7BVE - chains A and B of the 4 polymer chains in the assembly; structure by electron microscopy, 2.81 A resolution.

[Chain A (and B)]
Molecule: Integral membrane indolylacetylinositol arabinosyltransferase EmbC
From: Mycolicibacterium smegmatis (strain ATCC 700084 / mc(2)155)
Notes: EC 2.4.2.34; chain B of this document is another copy of the same molecule, construct and numbering; everything in this record applies to it too
Reference sequence: I7FMU5 (I7FMU5_MYCS2); residue numbers follow UniProt; this construct covers 1-692, 694-949, 951-1074
Amino-acid sequence (1084 residues; numbered 1 to 1084 plus 2 insertion-coded residues; 2 numbers in that range are skipped by the numbering (no residue carries them; nothing is unmodelled there); the number before each row is that of its first residue):
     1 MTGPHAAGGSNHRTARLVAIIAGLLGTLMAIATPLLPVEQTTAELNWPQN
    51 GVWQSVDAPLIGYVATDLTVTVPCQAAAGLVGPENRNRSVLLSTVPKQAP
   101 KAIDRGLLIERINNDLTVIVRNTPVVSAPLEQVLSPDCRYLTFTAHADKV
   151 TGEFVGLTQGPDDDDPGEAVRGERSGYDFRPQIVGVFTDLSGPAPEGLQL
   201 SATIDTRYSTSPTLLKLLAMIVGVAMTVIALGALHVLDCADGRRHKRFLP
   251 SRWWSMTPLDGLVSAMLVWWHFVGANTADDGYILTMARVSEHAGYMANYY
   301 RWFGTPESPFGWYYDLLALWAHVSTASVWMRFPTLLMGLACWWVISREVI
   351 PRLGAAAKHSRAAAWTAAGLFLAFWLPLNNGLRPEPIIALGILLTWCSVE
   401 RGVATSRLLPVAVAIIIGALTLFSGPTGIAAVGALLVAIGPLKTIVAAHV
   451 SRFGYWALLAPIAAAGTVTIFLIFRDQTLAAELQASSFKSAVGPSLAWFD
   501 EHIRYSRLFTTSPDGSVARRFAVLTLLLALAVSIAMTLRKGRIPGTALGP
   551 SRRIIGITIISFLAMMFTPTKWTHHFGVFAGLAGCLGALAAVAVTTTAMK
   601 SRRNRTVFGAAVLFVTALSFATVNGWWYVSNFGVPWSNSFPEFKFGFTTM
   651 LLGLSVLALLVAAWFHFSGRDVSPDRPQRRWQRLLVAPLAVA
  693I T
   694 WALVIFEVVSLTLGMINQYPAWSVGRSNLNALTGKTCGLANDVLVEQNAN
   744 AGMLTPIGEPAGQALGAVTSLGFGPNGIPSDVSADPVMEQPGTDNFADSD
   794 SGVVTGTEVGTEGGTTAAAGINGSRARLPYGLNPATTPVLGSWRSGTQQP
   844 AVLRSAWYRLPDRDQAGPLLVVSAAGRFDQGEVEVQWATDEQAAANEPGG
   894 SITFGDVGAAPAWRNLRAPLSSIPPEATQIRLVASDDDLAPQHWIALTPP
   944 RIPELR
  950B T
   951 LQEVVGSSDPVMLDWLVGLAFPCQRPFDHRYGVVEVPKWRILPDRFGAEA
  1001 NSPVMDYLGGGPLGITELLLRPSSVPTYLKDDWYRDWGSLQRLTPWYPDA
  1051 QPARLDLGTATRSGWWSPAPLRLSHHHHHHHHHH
Not modelled in the structure: 1-10, 780-810, 1076-1084
Construct notes: expression tag (1075-1084)
Cystine bridges: Cys730-Cys973
Ion coordination: Ca2+: Asp929, His936
Small-molecule neighbours:
  - Ethambutol (95E): Asp279, Tyr282, Ile283, Asn298, Trp302, Glu307, Tyr314, Arg383, Trp572, His574, Trp965, Val1004
  - PN7 (N~3~-[(2S)-2-hydroxy-3,3-dimethyl-4-(phosphonooxy)butanoyl]-N-(2-sulfanylethyl)-beta-alaninamide): His235, Arg244, His245, Lys246, Arg247, Phe248, Ser251, Arg401, Thr405, Arg407
What the authors report for this chain:
  - mutagenesis - H574A (122.0 +/- 44.0 uM), H575A (137.0 +/- 63.0 uM): decreased binding to DPA
  - mutagenesis - R383A, T570S: abolished binding to DPA
  - mutagenesis - R383A, T570S, H574A, H575A: abolished catalytic activity

[Chain A / chain B interface]
Contacting residue pairs - 20 pairs, chain A then chain B:
  Trp498(A) with Phe614(B), hydrophobic; Thr648(B); Leu652(B)
  Phe499(A) with Ala621(B), hydrophobic; Phe640(B), hydrophobic
  His502(A) with Phe509(B), hydrogen bond (side chain-backbone)
  Ser506(A) with Ser506(B)
  Phe509(A) with His502(B), hydrogen bond (backbone-side chain)
  Thr537(A) with Arg539(B)
  Leu538(A) with Leu538(B); Arg539(B)
  Arg539(A) with Thr537(B); Leu538(B); Lys540(B)
  Lys540(A) with Arg539(B)
  Phe614(A) with Trp498(B), hydrophobic
  Ala621(A) with Phe499(B), hydrophobic
  Phe640(A) with Phe499(B), hydrophobic
  Thr648(A) with Trp498(B)
  Leu652(A) with Trp498(B)
Also at the interface, not in a pair above, chain A (22 interface residues in all): Ile439, Gly440, Lys443, Ala535, Met566, Ala617, Leu618, Phe667
Also at the interface, not in a pair above, chain B (22 interface residues in all): Ile439, Gly440, Lys443, Ala535, Met566, Ala617, Leu618, Phe667

[Summary]
Chain A and chain B each contribute 22 residues to their interface, with 2 hydrogen bonds. Its one
hydrogen-bonded contact is His502(A)-Phe509(B). Ligands of chain A: Ethambutol and compound PN7. From the
paper: R383A, T570S and H574A of chain A, among others, abolish catalytic activity; H574A and H575A of chain A
reduce binding to DPA.
Both chains are Integral membrane indolylacetylinositol arabinosyltransferase EmbC (Mycolicibacterium
smegmatis (strain ATCC 700084 / mc(2)155)). Entry 7BVE (Cryo-EM structure of Mycobacterium smegmatis
arabinosyltransferase EmbC2-AcpM2 in complex with ethambutol) was determined by electron microscopy (same
publication as 7BVC, 7BVF, 7BVG and 7BVH).
